PDB entry 1XVB | X-ray diffraction, 1.80 A resolution | chains A and E of the 6 polymer chains in the assembly

# Chain A
Molecule: Methane monooxygenase component A alpha chain
Organism: Methylococcus capsulatus
Notes: EC 1.14.13.25
UniProtKB: P22869 (MEMA_METCA); residues 1-527 here = UniProt positions 1-527
Sequence (527 residues; numbered 1 to 527; the number before each row is that of its first residue):
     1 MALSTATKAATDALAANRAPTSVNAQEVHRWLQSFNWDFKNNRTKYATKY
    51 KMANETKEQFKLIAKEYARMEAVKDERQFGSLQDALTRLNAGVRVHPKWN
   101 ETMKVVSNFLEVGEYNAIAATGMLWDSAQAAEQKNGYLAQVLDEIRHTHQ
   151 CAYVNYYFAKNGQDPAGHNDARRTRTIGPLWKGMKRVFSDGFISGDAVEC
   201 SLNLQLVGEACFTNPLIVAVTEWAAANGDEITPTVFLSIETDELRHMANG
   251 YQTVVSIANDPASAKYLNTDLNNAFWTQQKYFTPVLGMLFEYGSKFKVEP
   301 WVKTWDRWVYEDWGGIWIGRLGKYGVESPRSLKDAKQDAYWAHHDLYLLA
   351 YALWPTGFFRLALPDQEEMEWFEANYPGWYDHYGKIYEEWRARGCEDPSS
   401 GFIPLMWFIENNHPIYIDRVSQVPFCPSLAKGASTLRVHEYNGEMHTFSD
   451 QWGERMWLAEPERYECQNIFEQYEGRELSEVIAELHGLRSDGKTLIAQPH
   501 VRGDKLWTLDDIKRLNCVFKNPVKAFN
Unresolved in the structure: 1-17
Ion coordination: Fe ion site 1: Glu-114, Glu-144, His-147 (together with 6-bromohexan-1-ol); Fe ion site 2: Glu-144, Glu-209, Glu-243, His-246 (together with 6-bromohexan-1-ol)
Ligand contacts:
  - 1-bromobutane (BBU): Arg-489, Ser-490, Asp-491, Thr-494, Leu-506
  - 6-bromohexan-1-ol (BHL), molecule 1: Lys-98, Glu-101, Thr-102, Val-105, Leu-180, Val-285, Met-288, Leu-289, Tyr-292, Gly-293, Tyr-347, Phe-359, Arg-360, Leu-361
  - 6-bromohexan-1-ol (BHL), molecule 2: Val-105, Val-106, Phe-109, Met-184, Phe-188, Phe-212, Leu-216, Gln-278, Tyr-281, Phe-282, Val-285, Leu-289
  - 6-bromohexan-1-ol (BHL), molecule 3: Gly-113, Glu-114, Ala-117, Glu-144, His-147, Phe-188, Phe-192, Leu-204, Gly-208, Glu-209, Phe-212, Thr-213, Leu-216, Ile-217, Glu-243, His-246
  - 6-bromohexan-1-ol (BHL), molecule 4: Leu-405, Phe-408, Ile-409, His-413, Pro-414, Ile-415, Phe-470, Cys-517, Val-518, Phe-519
Swiss-Prot annotation at these positions:
  - active site: Cys-151
  - binding site (Fe cation): Glu-114, Glu-144, His-147, Glu-209, Glu-243, His-246

# Chain E
Molecule: Methane monooxygenase component A gamma chain
Organism: Methylococcus capsulatus
Notes: EC 1.14.13.25
UniProtKB: P11987 (MEMG_METCA); residues 1-170 here correspond to UniProt positions 0-169 (UniProt number = residue number - 1)
Sequence (170 residues; each row starts with the number of its first residue):
     1 MAKLGIHSNDTRDAWVNKIAQLNTLEKAAEMLKQFRMDHTTPFRNSYELD
    51 NDYLWIEAKLEEKVAVLKARAFNEVDFRHKTAFGEDAKSVLDGTVAKMNA
   101 AKDKWEAEKIHIGFRQAYKPPIMPVNYFLDGERQLGTRLMELRNLNYYDT
   151 PLEELRKQRGVRVVHLQSPH
Unresolved in the structure: 1-2, 169-170

# Interface between chain A and chain E
Contacting residue pairs (96; chain A residue first):
  Arg-43(A) with Arg-133(E)
  Thr-44(A) with Arg-133(E), hydrogen bond (backbone-side chain)
  Lys-45(A) with Arg-133(E)
  Ala-47(A) with Glu-132(E); Arg-133(E); Gly-136(E); Thr-137(E); Met-140(E), hydrophobic
  Thr-48(A) with Thr-137(E), hydrogen bond (backbone-side chain); Met-140(E)
  Lys-49(A) with Met-140(E); Glu-141(E); Asn-144(E)
  Asp-196(A) with Met-140(E)
  Tyr-266(A) with Glu-141(E), hydrogen bond (side chain-backbone); Asn-144(E); Leu-145(E)
  Thr-269(A) with Tyr-147(E); Tyr-148(E), hydrogen bond (backbone-side chain)
  Asn-272(A) with Tyr-148(E), hydrogen bond
  Asn-273(A) with Tyr-147(E); Tyr-148(E), hydrogen bond
  Arg-330(A) with Tyr-148(E)
  Ser-434(A) with Gln-167(E)
  Thr-435(A) with Gln-167(E)
  Leu-436(A) with His-165(E); Leu-166(E); Gln-167(E), hydrogen bond (backbone-backbone)
  Arg-437(A) with Leu-152(E); Arg-156(E); His-165(E); Leu-166(E)
  Val-438(A) with Val-163(E); Val-164(E), hydrogen bond (backbone-backbone); His-165(E), hydrogen bond (backbone-backbone)
  His-439(A) with Arg-156(E); Val-161(E); Arg-162(E); Val-163(E)
  Glu-440(A) with Val-161(E); Arg-162(E), salt bridge
  Tyr-441(A) with Pro-42(E); Phe-43(E); Arg-159(E); Gly-160(E); Val-161(E), hydrophobic
  Asn-442(A) with Pro-42(E); Phe-43(E); Arg-44(E); Tyr-47(E)
  Glu-444(A) with Tyr-47(E); Asp-50(E)
  Gln-451(A) with Leu-152(E)
  Trp-452(A) with Tyr-148(E), hydrophobic
  Glu-454(A) with Leu-152(E); Arg-156(E), salt bridge
  Arg-455(A) with Tyr-147(E), hydrogen bond (side chain-backbone); Tyr-148(E); Thr-150(E), hydrogen bond (side chain-backbone); Leu-152(E); Leu-155(E)
  Met-456(A) with Tyr-147(E)
  Trp-457(A) with Val-161(E), hydrophobic
  Leu-458(A) with Leu-152(E), hydrophobic; Leu-155(E), hydrophobic; Arg-156(E); Arg-159(E), hydrogen bond (backbone-side chain); Val-161(E), hydrophobic
  Ala-459(A) with Arg-143(E), hydrogen bond (backbone-side chain); Arg-159(E)
  Glu-460(A) with Arg-143(E); Tyr-147(E), hydrogen bond
  Pro-461(A) with Pro-42(E); Arg-159(E)
  Glu-462(A) with Pro-42(E); Ile-112(E); Arg-143(E), salt bridge
  Glu-465(A) with Thr-41(E); Pro-42(E); Arg-44(E), salt bridge
  Gln-467(A) with Asp-50(E); Tyr-53(E)
  Glu-471(A) with Asn-51(E), hydrogen bond (backbone-side chain)
  Gln-472(A) with Ile-6(E); Asn-51(E)
  Tyr-473(A) with Ile-6(E), hydrophobic
  Arg-476(A) with Leu-4(E); Gly-5(E); Ile-6(E)
  Glu-484(A) with Gly-5(E); Ile-6(E), hydrogen bond (side chain-backbone); His-7(E), hydrogen bond (side chain-backbone)
  Leu-485(A) with His-7(E)
  Phe-526(A) with Val-164(E), hydrophobic; His-165(E)
  Asn-527(A) with Arg-162(E), hydrogen bond (backbone-side chain)
Interface residues without a listed pair, chain A (50 interface residues in all): Tyr-46, Lys-265, Asp-270, Pro-427, Gly-443, Met-445, Glu-474
Interface residues without a listed pair, chain E (44 interface residues in all): Ser-8, Leu-54, Glu-108, Leu-129, Leu-139, Pro-151, Ser-168

# Summary
Chain A and chain E form an interface of 50 and 44 residues respectively; the contacts include 18 hydrogen
bonds and 4 salt bridges. Polar contacts include Glu-440(A)/Arg-162(E), Glu-454(A)/Arg-156(E) and
Glu-462(A)/Arg-143(E). Bound to chain A: 4 copies of 6-bromohexan-1-ol and 1-bromobutane.
Chain A is Methane monooxygenase component A alpha chain and chain E is Methane monooxygenase component A
gamma chain, both from Methylococcus capsulatus; the structure, soluble methane monooxygenase hydroxylase:
6-bromohexanol soaked structure, was determined by X-ray diffraction together with 1XU3, 1XU5, 1XVC, 1XVD,
1XVE, 1XVF and 1XVG from the same study.
